PDB entry 4NTE | X-ray diffraction, 1.90 A resolution | chains A and B

== Chain A (and B) ==
Protein: DepH
Organism: Chromobacterium violaceum
Notes: chain B of this document is another copy of the same molecule, construct and numbering; everything in this record applies to it too
UniProtKB: A4ZPY8 (A4ZPY8_CHRVL); residues -21 to 297 here correspond to UniProt positions 1-319 (UniProt number = residue number + 22)
Chain sequence (332 residues; numbered -34 to 297; the number before each row is that of its first residue; numbers below 1 keep their minus sign (Gly-34 is residue -34)):
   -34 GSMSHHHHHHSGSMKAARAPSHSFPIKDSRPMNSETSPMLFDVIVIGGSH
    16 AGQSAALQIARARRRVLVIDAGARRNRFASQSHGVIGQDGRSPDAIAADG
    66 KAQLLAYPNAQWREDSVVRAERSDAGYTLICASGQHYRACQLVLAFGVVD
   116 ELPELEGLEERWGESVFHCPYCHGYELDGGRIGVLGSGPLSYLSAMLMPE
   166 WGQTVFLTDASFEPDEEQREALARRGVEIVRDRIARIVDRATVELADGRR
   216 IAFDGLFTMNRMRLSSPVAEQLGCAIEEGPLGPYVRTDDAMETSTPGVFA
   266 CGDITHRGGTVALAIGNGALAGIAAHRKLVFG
Disordered / not traced: -34 to 3, 89-90 (chain B: -34 to 0, 90)
Construct notes: expression tag (-34 to -22)
Disulfides: Cys134-Cys137
Bound ions: Na+ site 1: Ser47, Gln53; Na+ site 2: Asp268, Thr275; Na+ site 3: Asp268 (together with FAD)
Residues lining bound ligands: FAD (flavin-adenine dinucleotide): Ile11, Gly12, Gly13, Ser14, His15, Ala16, Gly17, Ile34, Asp35, Ala36, Gly37, Ala38, Arg39, Arg40, Asn41, Phe43, Ala44, Gln46, Ser47, His48, Val50, Asp80, Ser81, Val82, Ala110, Phe111, Gly112, Asp115, Trp127, Gly128, Cys137, His138, Ser230, Ser231, Cys266, Gly267, Asp268, Gly274, Thr275, Val276, Ala277, Ala279

== Chain A / chain B interface ==
Residue-residue contacts - 92 pairs, chain A then chain B:
  Gln18(A) - Ile51(B)
  Leu22(A) - Gly49(B)
  Leu22(A) - Val50(B)
  Leu22(A) - Ile51(B)
  Leu22(A) - Asp54(B)
  Gln23(A) - Gly49(B)  hydrogen bond (side chain-backbone)
  Ala25(A) - Tyr140(B)
  Arg26(A) - His48(B)  hydrogen bond
  Arg26(A) - Asp54(B)
  Arg26(A) - Tyr136(B)  hydrogen bond (side chain-backbone)
  Arg26(A) - Cys137(B)  hydrogen bond (side chain-backbone)
  Arg26(A) - His138(B)
  Arg26(A) - Tyr140(B)
  Arg26(A) - Glu141(B)  salt bridge
  Arg26(A) - Trp166(B)  hydrogen bond (backbone-side chain)
  Ala27(A) - Trp166(B)
  Arg28(A) - Tyr140(B)  hydrogen bond (side chain-backbone)
  Arg28(A) - Asp143(B)  salt bridge
  Arg28(A) - Glu165(B)
  Arg29(A) - Glu165(B)  salt bridge
  His48(A) - Arg26(B)  hydrogen bond
  His48(A) - Tyr72(B)
  Gly49(A) - Leu22(B)
  Gly49(A) - Gln23(B)  hydrogen bond (backbone-side chain)
  Gly49(A) - Arg26(B)
  Val50(A) - Leu22(B)
  Ile51(A) - Gln18(B)
  Ile51(A) - Ser19(B)
  Ile51(A) - Leu22(B)
  Ile51(A) - Gly65(B)
  Ile51(A) - Ile280(B)  hydrophobic
  Gly52(A) - Gln53(B)
  Gly52(A) - Gln68(B)  hydrogen bond (backbone-side chain)
  Gln53(A) - Gly52(B)
  Gln53(A) - Gln68(B)  hydrogen bond (backbone-side chain)
  Asp54(A) - Arg26(B)
  Asp54(A) - Gln68(B)  hydrogen bond (backbone-side chain)
  Asp54(A) - Tyr72(B)  hydrogen bond
  Gly65(A) - Ile51(B)
  Gln68(A) - Ile51(B)
  Gln68(A) - Gly52(B)  hydrogen bond (side chain-backbone)
  Gln68(A) - Gln53(B)  hydrogen bond (side chain-backbone)
  Gln68(A) - Asp54(B)  hydrogen bond (side chain-backbone)
  Gln68(A) - Arg56(B)
  Tyr72(A) - His48(B)
  Tyr72(A) - Asp54(B)  hydrogen bond
  Tyr72(A) - Tyr140(B)
  Pro73(A) - Tyr140(B)
  Tyr136(A) - Arg26(B)  hydrogen bond (backbone-side chain)
  Tyr136(A) - Ile288(B)
  Tyr136(A) - His291(B)  hydrogen bond
  Cys137(A) - Arg26(B)  hydrogen bond (backbone-side chain)
  His138(A) - Arg26(B)
  Tyr140(A) - Ala25(B)
  Tyr140(A) - Arg26(B)
  Tyr140(A) - Arg28(B)  hydrogen bond (backbone-side chain)
  Tyr140(A) - Tyr72(B)
  Tyr140(A) - Pro73(B)
  Tyr140(A) - Asn74(B)
  Glu141(A) - Arg26(B)  salt bridge
  Asp143(A) - Arg28(B)  salt bridge
  Leu158(A) - Phe296(B)
  Met161(A) - Phe296(B)  hydrophobic
  Leu162(A) - His291(B)
  Leu162(A) - Phe296(B)  hydrophobic
  Glu165(A) - Ala27(B)
  Glu165(A) - Arg28(B)
  Glu165(A) - Arg29(B)  salt bridge
  Glu165(A) - His291(B)  salt bridge
  Glu165(A) - Val295(B)
  Trp166(A) - Arg26(B)  hydrogen bond (side chain-backbone)
  Trp166(A) - Ala27(B)
  Trp166(A) - His291(B)
  Arg190(A) - Val295(B)
  Arg272(A) - Asp254(B)  salt bridge
  Arg272(A) - Leu285(B)
  Ala277(A) - Gly281(B)
  Ala277(A) - Ala284(B)  hydrophobic
  Leu278(A) - Gly281(B)
  Leu278(A) - Leu285(B)  hydrophobic
  Ile280(A) - Ile51(B)  hydrophobic
  Gly281(A) - Ala277(B)
  Gly281(A) - Leu278(B)
  Ala284(A) - Ala277(B)  hydrophobic
  Leu285(A) - Leu278(B)  hydrophobic
  Ile288(A) - Tyr136(B)
  His291(A) - Tyr136(B)  hydrogen bond
  His291(A) - Glu165(B)  salt bridge
  Val295(A) - Glu165(B)
  Val295(A) - Arg190(B)
  Phe296(A) - Leu158(B)
  Phe296(A) - Met161(B)  hydrophobic
Also at the interface, not in a pair above, chain A (49 interface residues in all): His15, Ser19, Asp64, Asn74, Gly139, Gly144, Arg292
Also at the interface, not in a pair above, chain B (48 interface residues in all): His15, Gly144, Leu162, Arg292

== Summary ==
49 residues of chain A and 48 residues of chain B are in contact, with 22 hydrogen bonds and 9 salt bridges.
Polar pairs include Arg26(A)-Glu141(B), Arg28(A)-Asp143(B) and Arg29(A)-Glu165(B). Bound to chain A:
flavin-adenine dinucleotide. Ser47(A) and Gln53(A) form the Na+ site 1.
Both chains are DepH (Chromobacterium violaceum). Entry 4NTE (Crystal structure of DepH) was determined by
X-ray diffraction, deposited together with 4NTC and 4NTD.
